4JA7 - chain A; structure by X-ray diffraction, 2.00 A resolution.

# Chain A
Molecule: Serine/threonine-protein phosphatase 5
From: Rattus norvegicus
Notes: EC 3.1.3.16
UniProt: P53042 (PPP5_RAT); numbering as in UniProt (aligned over 16-499)
Amino-acid sequence (488 residues; each row starts with the number of its first residue):
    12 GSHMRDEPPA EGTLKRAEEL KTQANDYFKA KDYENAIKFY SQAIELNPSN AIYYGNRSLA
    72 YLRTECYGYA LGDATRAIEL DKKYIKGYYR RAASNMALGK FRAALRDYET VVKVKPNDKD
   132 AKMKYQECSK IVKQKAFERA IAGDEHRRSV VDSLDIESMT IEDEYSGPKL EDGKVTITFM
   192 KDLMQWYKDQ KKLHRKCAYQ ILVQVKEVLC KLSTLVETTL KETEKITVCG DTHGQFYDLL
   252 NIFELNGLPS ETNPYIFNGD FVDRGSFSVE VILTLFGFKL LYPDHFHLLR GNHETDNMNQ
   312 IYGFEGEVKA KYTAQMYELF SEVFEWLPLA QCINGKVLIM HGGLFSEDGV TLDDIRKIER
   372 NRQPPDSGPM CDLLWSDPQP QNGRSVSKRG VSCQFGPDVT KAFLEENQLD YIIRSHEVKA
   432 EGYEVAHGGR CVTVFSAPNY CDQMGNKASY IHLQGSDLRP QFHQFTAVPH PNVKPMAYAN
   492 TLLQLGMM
Not modelled in the structure: 12-22, 150-158, 498-499
Differences from the reference sequence: expression tag (12-15)
Metal / ion sites: Mg2+ site 1: D242, D271; Mg2+ site 2: D271, N303
Curated features (UniProtKB/Swiss-Prot):
  - region: Q495 to M499 (Required for autoinhibition)
  - active site: H304 (Proton donor/acceptor)
  - binding site (Mg(2+)): D242, H244, D271, N303, H352, H427
  - binding site (substrate): H244, R275, N303, H304, R400, H427
  - mutagenesis: E29 (E29A: No effect on phosphatase activity), K32 (K32A: No effect on phosphatase activity), K40 (K40A: Slightly reduces activation by arachidonic acid), E56 (E56A: No effect on phosphatase activity), I63 (I63A: No effect on phosphatase activity), R74 (R74A: No effect on phosphatase activity), E76 (E76A: Increases basal phosphatase activity), C77 (C77A: No effect on phosphatase activity), Y80 (Y80A: No effect on phosphatase activity), K93 (K93E: Loss of inhibition of KCNH2 channel stimulation), K97 (K97A: No effect on phosphatase activity), R101 (R101A: No effect on phosphatase activity), 2 further mutagenesis entries in UniProt
Reported in the primary citation:
  - conformationally variable residues (helix shift): N491 to G497
  - allosteric site: E428, V429, K430, A431, E435, M455, N457

# In short
D242 and D271 coordinate Mg2+ site 1. D271 and N303 coordinate Mg2+ site 2. Curated annotation (UniProt) lists
active-site residue H304, 6 Mg2+-binding residues, 6 substrate-binding residues and 14 mutagenesis sites. The
paper reports an allosteric site at E428, V429 and K430 among others; conformational variability at N491.
Chain A is Serine/threonine-protein phosphatase 5 (Rattus norvegicus); the structure, Rat PP5 co-crystallized
with P5SA-2, was determined by X-ray diffraction (same publication as 4JA9).
